1ZQL - chains T and A of the 3 polymer chains in the assembly; structure by X-ray diffraction, 3.30 A resolution.

== Chain T ==
Molecule: 8-nt DNA strand
Sequence (8 nucleotides; each row starts with the number of its first residue):
     1 CATTAGAA

== Chain A ==
Protein: Protein (DNA polymerase beta (e.c.2.7.7.7))
From: Homo sapiens
UniProtKB: P06746 (DPOB_HUMAN); residues 2-335 here correspond to UniProt positions 1-334 (UniProt number = residue number - 1)
Chain sequence (335 residues; each row starts with the number of its first residue):
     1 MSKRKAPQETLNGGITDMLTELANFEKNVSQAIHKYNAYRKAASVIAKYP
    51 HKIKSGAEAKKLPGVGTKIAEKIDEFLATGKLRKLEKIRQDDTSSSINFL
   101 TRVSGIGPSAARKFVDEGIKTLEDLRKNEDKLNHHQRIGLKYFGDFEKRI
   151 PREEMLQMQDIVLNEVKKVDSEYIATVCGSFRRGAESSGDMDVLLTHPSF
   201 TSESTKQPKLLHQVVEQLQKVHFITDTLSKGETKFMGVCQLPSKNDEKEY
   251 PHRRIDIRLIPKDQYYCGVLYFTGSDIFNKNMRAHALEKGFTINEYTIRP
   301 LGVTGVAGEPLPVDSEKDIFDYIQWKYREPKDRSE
Unresolved in the structure: 1-8
Bound ions: Mn2+ site 1 near Leu-62 (its only coordinating residue here); Mn2+ site 2: Thr-101 (shared with 1 residue of chain P)
UniProt features mapped onto this chain:
  - binding site (K(+)): Lys-61
  - binding site (Na(+)): Lys-61

== Chain T / chain A interface ==
Contacting residue pairs (12):
  DA2(T) / Tyr-296(A)  sugar contact
  DT3(T) / Thr-233(A)  phosphate contact
  DT3(T) / Lys-234(A)  phosphate contact
  DT4(T) / Ser-229(A)  phosphate contact
  DT4(T) / Lys-230(A)  phosphate contact
  DT4(T) / Gly-231(A)  phosphate contact
  DT4(T) / Glu-232(A)  hydrogen bond to the phosphate
  DT4(T) / Thr-233(A)  hydrogen bond to the phosphate
  DT4(T) / Lys-234(A)  hydrogen bond to the phosphate
  DA5(T) / Ser-229(A)  sugar contact
  DA5(T) / Lys-230(A)  hydrogen bond to the phosphate
  DG6(T) / Asn-133(A)  phosphate contact
Other interface residues (no listed pair), chain A (9 interface residues in all): His-134

== Overview ==
5 residues of chain T and 9 residues of chain A are in contact; the contacts include 4 hydrogen bonds. Among
the polar pairs are DT4(T)/Glu-232(A), DT4(T)/Thr-233(A) and DT4(T)/Lys-234(A). UniProt lists K+-binding
residue Lys-61(A) and Na+-binding residue Lys-61(A) on chain A.
Chain T is an 8-nt DNA strand and chain A is Protein (DNA polymerase beta (e.c.2.7.7.7)) (Homo sapiens); the
structure, DNA polymerase beta (pol B) (e.c.2.7.7.7) complexed with seven base pairs of DNA; soaked in the
..., was determined by X-ray diffraction (same publication as 1ZQA, 1ZQB, 1ZQC, 1ZQD, 1ZQE, 1ZQG and 28
further entries).
